7KAM - chains A and D of the 7 polymer chains in the assembly; structure by electron microscopy, 3.80 A resolution.

# Chain A
Name: Protein transport channel Sec61 complex, alpha subunit (Sec61)
From: Thermomyces lanuginosus
Amino-acid sequence (480 residues; each row starts with the number of its first residue):
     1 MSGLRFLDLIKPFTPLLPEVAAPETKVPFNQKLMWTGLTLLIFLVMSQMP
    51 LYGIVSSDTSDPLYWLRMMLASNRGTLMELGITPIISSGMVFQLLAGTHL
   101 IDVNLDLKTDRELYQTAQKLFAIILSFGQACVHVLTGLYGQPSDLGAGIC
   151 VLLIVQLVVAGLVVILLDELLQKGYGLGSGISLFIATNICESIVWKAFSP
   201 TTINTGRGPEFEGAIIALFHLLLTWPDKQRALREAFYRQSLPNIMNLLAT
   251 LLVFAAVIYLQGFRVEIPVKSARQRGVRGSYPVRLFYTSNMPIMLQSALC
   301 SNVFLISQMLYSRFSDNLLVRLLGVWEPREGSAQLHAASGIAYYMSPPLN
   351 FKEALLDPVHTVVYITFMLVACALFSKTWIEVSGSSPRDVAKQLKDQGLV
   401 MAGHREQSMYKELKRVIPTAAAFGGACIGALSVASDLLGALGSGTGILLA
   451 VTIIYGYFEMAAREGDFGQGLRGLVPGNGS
Unresolved in the structure: 1-8, 329-334, 467-480

# Chain D
Name: Protein transport protein Sec63
From: Thermomyces lanuginosus
Amino-acid sequence (719 residues; row label = number of the first residue in the row; note: 2 numbers in that range are skipped by the numbering (no residue carries them; nothing is unmodelled there); a row labelled like 184A-184B holds insertion residues (184A, then the next letters in order); numbers below 1 keep their minus sign (Gly-14 is residue -14)):
   -14 GGSGGSGGSGGSGGSMSSREYNYDENGQFFPFFVLTLTGLVTLPLTYSLL
    36 KPPKKVESTAPRIKSDFKPQHDDIIQNQKRKRLRKERRVKRAIAVVVGWA
    86 IIGYMVYLIIVTRRTA
   104 PKIWDPYEILGISRSADERAIARRYKRLSLLYHPDKVRPDPSKNETMEML
   154 NQRFVELTKAYKALTDEEIRNNYLQYGHPDG
184A-184B KQ
   185 SYSIGIALPKLIIEEGSGKYVLMLYASLLGILLPYIVGRWWYGSQRYTRE
   235 KVLAASAGNMFREYEGTMIGGPIVNALSTGEEYKEMLSGPKAEEGLAKVE
   285 KKVLALDEKILSAKDREVLRKIDNPVRRKALALLWAYLNRIDLEDPVLNE
   335 EKYEAGSIALSLTESFTAIALAFGNLIPIIGAYRISQCIVQAISPGSSPL
   385 LQLPYFTPKVVESVEGADVKTHLSVQKYLDMPEERRRSLTVGPGLLTEDQ
   435 YNSAIAVAKQLPLFAISKAFFKVAGERVVTPSSLVQLVIKGRIIPPGSTG
   485 VPDVTEKDLEDIDPDEADVNAIIGRKGATKPSGKSGDENDGDRVQPPLAH
   535 APYLPRDHPPRWHIFLADAKQGKIAVPPFTFTTFDKPIFDEQGKPTFNMQ
   585 TLRMQFQAPPQVGNFSFVLHMISDSYMGFDVKQEITLQVEDPSKAAVLQE
   635 EDDISEPDEDSIAGQMQALKTGVPPKKKKVVESDDDESDTEGDEEDTSET
   685 DTETDTDEEGSGTGENLYFQ
Unresolved in the structure: -14 to 4, 36-44, 104-183, 184A-184B, 482-526, 571-579, 626-704

# How chain A and chain D interact
Contacting residue pairs - 28 pairs, chain A then chain D:
  Asn30(A) with Trp224(D)
  Gln31(A) with Trp225(D)
  Met34(A) with Trp224(D), hydrophobic
  Val45(A) with Tyr209(D)
  Phe198(A) with Leu25(D), hydrophobic
  Pro200(A) with Ala191(D)
  Thr201(A) with Tyr6(D); Gly189(D)
  Thr202(A) with Phe14(D); Ile188(D); Gly189(D), hydrogen bond (backbone-backbone)
  Ile203(A) with Tyr186(D); Ile188(D), hydrophobic
  Asn204(A) with Ser187(D), hydrogen bond (backbone-backbone)
  Pro209(A) with Phe14(D), hydrophobic
  Phe211(A) with Phe14(D); Ala191(D), hydrophobic
  Ile216(A) with Thr21(D)
  Phe219(A) with Leu20(D), hydrophobic; Thr21(D)
  His220(A) with Phe17(D)
  Leu223(A) with Phe17(D), hydrophobic
  Gln274(A) with Ser466(D)
  Arg275(A) with Glu460(D); Thr464(D); Ser467(D); Leu468(D)
  Gly276(A) with Ala458(D)
Also at the interface, not in a pair above, chain A (28 interface residues in all): Trp35, Leu38, Leu41, Met49, Thr205, Gly206, Ile215, Thr224, Arg273
Also at the interface, not in a pair above, chain D (30 interface residues in all): Phe18, Arg98, Gly184, Ser185, Ile190, Leu213, Leu217, Val221, Gln229, Gln591

# Overview
The interface between chain A and chain D involves 28 residues on one side and 30 on the other, with 2
hydrogen bonds. Main-chain hydrogen bonds include Thr202(A)-Gly189(D) and Asn204(A)-Ser187(D).
Here chain A is Protein transport channel Sec61 complex, alpha subunit (Sec61) and chain D is Protein
transport protein Sec63, both from Thermomyces lanuginosus. Entry 7KAM (Cryo-EM structure of the Sec complex
from T. lanuginosus, wild-type, class with Sec62, plug-closed conformation) was determined by electron
microscopy, deposited together with 7KAH, 7KAI, 7KAJ, 7KAK, 7KAL, 7KAN and 8 further entries.
